Entry 6PIJ (electron microscopy, 2.90 A resolution); this record covers chains A and 1 of the 13 polymer chains in the assembly.

== Chain A ==
Name: cas7 type I-F CRISPR-associated protein Csy3
Source organism: Vibrio cholerae
Chain sequence (351 residues; each row starts with the number of its first residue):
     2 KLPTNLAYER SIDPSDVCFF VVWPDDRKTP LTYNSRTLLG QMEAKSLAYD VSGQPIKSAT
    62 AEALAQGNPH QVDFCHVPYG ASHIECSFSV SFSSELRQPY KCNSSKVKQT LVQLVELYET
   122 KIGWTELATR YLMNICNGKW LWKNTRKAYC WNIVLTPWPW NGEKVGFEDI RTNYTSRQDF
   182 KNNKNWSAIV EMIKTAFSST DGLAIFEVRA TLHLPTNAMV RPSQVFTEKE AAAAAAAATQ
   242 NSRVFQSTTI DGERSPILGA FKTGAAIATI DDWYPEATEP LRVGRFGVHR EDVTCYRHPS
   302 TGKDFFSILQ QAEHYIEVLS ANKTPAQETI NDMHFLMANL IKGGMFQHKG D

== Chain 1 ==
Molecule: guide RNA
Sequence (60 nucleotides; row label = number of the first residue in the row):
     1 CUGAUAACUU ACAGGACGCU UUGGCUUCAU UGCUUUUCAG GUGAACUGCC GAGUAGGUAG

== Chain A / chain 1 interface ==
Residue-residue contacts (45):
  Ala8(A) with U5(1), base contact
  Tyr9(A) with U5(1), hydrogen bond to the sugar; A6(1), sugar contact
  Glu10(A) with U5(1), phosphate contact; A6(1), phosphate contact
  Arg11(A) with A6(1), hydrogen bond to the phosphate; A7(1), salt bridge to the phosphate
  Leu39(A) with A13(1), sugar contact; G15(1), phosphate contact
  Leu40(A) with A13(1), sugar contact; G14(1), phosphate contact; G15(1), hydrogen bond to the phosphate
  Gly41(A) with A13(1), sugar contact
  Gln42(A) with G14(1), phosphate contact
  His71(A) with A13(1), base contact
  Tyr101(A) with U2(1), phosphate contact; A4(1), hydrogen bond to the sugar; U5(1), sugar contact
  Lys102(A) with A4(1), base contact; U5(1), base contact
  Trp143(A) with C8(1), base contact
  Arg222(A) with A11(1), salt bridge to the phosphate; C12(1), salt bridge to the phosphate
  Ser224(A) with U10(1), phosphate contact
  Gln225(A) with U9(1), hydrogen bond to the sugar; U10(1), hydrogen bond to the phosphate; A11(1), hydrogen bond to the phosphate
  Val226(A) with U9(1), base contact
  Phe227(A) with U9(1), stacking on the base
  Gln247(A) with U9(1), hydrogen bond to the phosphate
  Phe262(A) with A7(1), phosphate contact
  Lys263(A) with C8(1), hydrogen bond to the base; U10(1), salt bridge to the phosphate
  Ala266(A) with C8(1), sugar contact
  Arg283(A) with A7(1), sugar contact; C8(1), salt bridge to the phosphate
  Arg291(A) with C8(1), hydrogen bond to the sugar; U9(1), sugar contact; U10(1), salt bridge to the phosphate
  Lys343(A) with A6(1), sugar contact
  Gly344(A) with A6(1), sugar contact
  Gly345(A) with U5(1), hydrogen bond to the sugar; A6(1), sugar contact
  Met346(A) with U5(1), hydrogen bond to the base; A6(1), base contact
Interface residues without a listed pair, chain A (30 interface residues in all): Glu44, Val73, Arg244

== Overview ==
The interface between chain A and chain 1 involves 30 residues on one side and 13 on the other; the contacts
include 12 hydrogen bonds, 6 salt bridges and 1 aromatic stacking contact. Polar pairs include
Lys263(A)-C8(1), Met346(A)-U5(1) and Tyr9(A)-U5(1).
Here chain A is cas7 type I-F CRISPR-associated protein Csy3 (Vibrio cholerae) and chain 1 is guide RNA. Entry
6PIJ (Target DNA-bound V. cholerae TniQ-Cascade complex, closed conformation) was determined by electron
microscopy together with 6PIF and 6PIG from the same study.
